PDB entry 6XGQ | electron microscopy, 3.80 A resolution | chains a and g of the 14 polymer chains in the assembly

== Chain a (and g) ==
Protein: YSD1_16
From: Bacteriophage sp
Notes: chain g of this document is another copy of the same molecule, construct and numbering; everything in this record applies to it too
Reference sequence: A0A498TZZ8 (A0A498TZZ8_9VIRU); numbering as in UniProt (aligned over 1-139)
Sequence (139 residues; row label = number of the first residue in the row):
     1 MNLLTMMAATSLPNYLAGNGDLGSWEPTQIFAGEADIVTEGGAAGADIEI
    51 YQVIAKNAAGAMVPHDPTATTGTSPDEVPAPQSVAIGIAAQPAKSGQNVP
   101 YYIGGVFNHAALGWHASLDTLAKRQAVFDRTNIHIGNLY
Disordered / not traced: 1-9, 71-76

== Interface between chain a and chain g ==
Contacting residue pairs - 16 pairs, chain a then chain g:
  Thr-10(a) / Ser-24(g)  hydrogen bond (side chain-backbone)
  Thr-10(a) / Trp-25(g)
  Thr-10(a) / Glu-26(g)
  Ser-11(a) / Trp-25(g)  hydrogen bond (backbone-side chain)
  Ser-11(a) / Glu-26(g)
  Ser-11(a) / Thr-28(g)  hydrogen bond
  Leu-12(a) / Thr-28(g)
  Leu-16(a) / Gln-91(g)
  Ser-24(a) / Thr-10(g)  hydrogen bond (backbone-side chain)
  Trp-25(a) / Thr-10(g)
  Trp-25(a) / Ser-11(g)  hydrogen bond (side chain-backbone)
  Glu-26(a) / Ser-11(g)
  Thr-28(a) / Ser-11(g)  hydrogen bond
  Thr-28(a) / Leu-12(g)
  Gln-91(a) / Tyr-15(g)
  Gln-91(a) / Leu-16(g)
Interface residues without a listed pair, chain a (12 interface residues in all): Tyr-15, Ile-50, Tyr-51
Interface residues without a listed pair, chain g (11 interface residues in all): Tyr-51

== Summary ==
The interface between chain a and chain g involves 12 residues on one side and 11 on the other; the contacts
include 6 hydrogen bonds. Polar contacts include Thr-10(a)/Ser-24(g), Ser-11(a)/Trp-25(g) and
Ser-11(a)/Thr-28(g).
Both chains are YSD1_16 (Bacteriophage sp). Entry 6XGQ (YSD1 bacteriophage capsid) was determined by electron
microscopy (same publication as 6XGP and 6XGR).
